PDB entry 5B7D | X-ray diffraction, 1.52 A resolution | chain A

[Chain A]
Molecule: LysR family transcriptional regulator
Organism: Vibrio vulnificus
UniProtKB: A0A087I947 (A0A087I947_VIBVL); residues 86-301 here = UniProt positions 86-301
Chain sequence (219 residues; each row starts with the number of its first residue):
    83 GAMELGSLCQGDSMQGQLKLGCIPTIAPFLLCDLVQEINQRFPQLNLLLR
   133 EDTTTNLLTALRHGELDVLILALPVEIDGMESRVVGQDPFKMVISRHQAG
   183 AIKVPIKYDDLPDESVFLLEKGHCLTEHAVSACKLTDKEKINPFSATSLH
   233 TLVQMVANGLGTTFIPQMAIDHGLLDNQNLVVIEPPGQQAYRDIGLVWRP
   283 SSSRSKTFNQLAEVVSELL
Not modelled in the structure: 88-94
Differences from the reference sequence: expression tag (83-85); engineered mutation Gly-204 (Glu in A0A087I947)
Reported in the primary citation:
  - conformationally variable residues: Gly-204
  - mutagenesis - K203D: unchanged signaling
  - mutagenesis - H205A: abolished signaling

[Overview]
The paper reports that H205A abolishes signaling; conformational variability at Gly-204.
Chain A is LysR family transcriptional regulator (Vibrio vulnificus); the structure, OxyR2 E204G mutant
regulatory domain from Vibrio vulnificus (sulfate-bound), was determined by X-ray diffraction, deposited
together with 5B70, 5X0Q and 5X0V.
